4OSP - chains A and C of the 4 polymer chains in the assembly; structure by X-ray diffraction, 2.25 A resolution.

== Chain A (and C) ==
Name: Oxygenase-reductase
From: Streptomyces fradiae
Notes: fragment: C-terminal reductase domain; chain C of this document is another copy of the same molecule, construct and numbering; everything in this record applies to it too
Reference sequence: K0IB23 (K0IB23_STRFR); residues 2-253 here correspond to UniProt positions 413-664 (UniProt number = residue number + 411)
Sequence (263 residues; numbered -9 to 253; the number before each row is that of its first residue; numbers below 1 keep their minus sign (Met-9 is residue -9)):
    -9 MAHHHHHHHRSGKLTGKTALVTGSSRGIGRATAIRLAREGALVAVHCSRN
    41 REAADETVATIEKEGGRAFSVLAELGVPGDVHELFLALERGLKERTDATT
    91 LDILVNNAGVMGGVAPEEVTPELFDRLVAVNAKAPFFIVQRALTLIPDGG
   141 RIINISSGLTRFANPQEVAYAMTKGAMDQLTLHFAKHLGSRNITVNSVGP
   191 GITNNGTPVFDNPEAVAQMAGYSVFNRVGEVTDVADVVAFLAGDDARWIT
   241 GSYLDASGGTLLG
Not modelled in the structure: -9 to 1
Differences from the reference sequence: initiating methionine (-9); expression tag (-8 to 1)
Residues lining bound ligands:
  - rabelomycin (2V4): Met101, Ser147, Gly148, Leu149, Phe152, Asn154, Tyr160, Pro190, Gly191, Ile192, Phe200, Met209, Tyr212, Thr250
  - NADP (NAP; NADP nicotinamide-adenine-dinucleotide phosphate): Gly13, Ser14, Ser15, Arg16, Gly17, Ile18, Gly19, His36, Cys37, Ser38, Arg39, Ala63, Glu64, Leu65, Asn97, Ala98, Gly99, Val100, Arg116, Val120, Ile145, Ser146, Ser147, Tyr160, Lys164, Pro190, Gly191, Ile192, Thr193, Asn195

== How chain A and chain C interact ==
Contacting residue pairs (7):
  Phe152(A) with Leu252(C); Gly253(C)
  Ala153(A) with Leu252(C), hydrogen bond (backbone-backbone)
  Leu252(A) with Phe152(C); Ala153(C), hydrogen bond (backbone-backbone)
  Gly253(A) with Phe152(C); Gly253(C)
Other interface residues (no listed pair), chain A (5 interface residues in all): Arg151
Other interface residues (no listed pair), chain C (5 interface residues in all): Arg151

== In short ==
Chain A and chain C each contribute 5 residues to their interface, with 2 hydrogen bonds. The hydrogen-bonded
pair Ala153(A)-Leu252(C) is a backbone contact. Chain A binds NADP and rabelomycin.
Chain A and chain C are both Oxygenase-reductase (Streptomyces fradiae); the structure, The crystal structure
of urdamycin C-6 ketoreductase domain UrdMred with bound NADP and rabelomycin, was determined by X-ray
diffraction, deposited together with 4OSO.
